5ZN0 - chain A; structure by X-ray diffraction, 1.10 A resolution.

Chain A:
Protein: Casein kinase II subunit alpha
Source organism: Homo sapiens
Notes: EC 2.7.11.1
UniProtKB: P68400 (CSK21_HUMAN); residue numbers follow UniProt; this construct covers 1-329
Amino-acid sequence (329 residues; numbered 1 to 329; the number before each row is that of its first residue):
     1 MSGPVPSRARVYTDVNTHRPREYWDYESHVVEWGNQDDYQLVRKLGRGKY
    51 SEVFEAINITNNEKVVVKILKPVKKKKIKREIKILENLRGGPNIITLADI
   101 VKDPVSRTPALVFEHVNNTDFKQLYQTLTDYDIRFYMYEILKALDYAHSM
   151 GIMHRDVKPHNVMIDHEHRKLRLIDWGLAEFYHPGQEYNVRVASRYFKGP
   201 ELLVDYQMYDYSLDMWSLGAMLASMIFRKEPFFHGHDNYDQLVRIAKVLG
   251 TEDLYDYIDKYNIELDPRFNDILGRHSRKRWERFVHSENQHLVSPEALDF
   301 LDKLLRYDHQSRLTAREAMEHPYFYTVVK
Not modelled in the structure: 1-2
Sequence notes: engineered mutation Ala147 (Cys in P68400), Ala220 (Cys in P68400)
UniProt features mapped onto this chain:
  - region: Gln36 to Leu41 (Interaction with beta subunit)
  - active site: Asp156 (Proton acceptor)
  - binding site (ATP): Leu45 to Val53, Lys68
  - natural variant: Arg47 (R47Q: In OCNDS), Tyr50 (Y50S: In OCNDS), Asp175 (D175G: In OCNDS), Lys198 (K198R: In OCNDS)

In short:
Curated annotation (UniProt) lists active-site residue Asp156 and 10 ATP-binding residues.
Chain A is Casein kinase II subunit alpha (Homo sapiens); the structure, Joint X-ray/neutron structure of
protein kinase ck2 alpha subunit, was determined by X-ray diffraction, deposited together with 5ZN1, 5ZN2,
5ZN3, 5ZN4 and 5ZN5.
